Entry 8E4N (electron microscopy, 3.07 A resolution); this record covers chains A and B of the 4 polymer chains in the assembly.

Chain A (and B):
Molecule: Transient receptor potential cation channel subfamily M member 8
From: Mus musculus
Notes: chain B of this document is another copy of the same molecule, construct and numbering; everything in this record applies to it too
UniProtKB: Q8R4D5 (TRPM8_MOUSE); residues 2-1104 here = UniProt positions 2-1104
Chain sequence (1135 residues; each row starts with the number of its first residue; numbering starts at 0):
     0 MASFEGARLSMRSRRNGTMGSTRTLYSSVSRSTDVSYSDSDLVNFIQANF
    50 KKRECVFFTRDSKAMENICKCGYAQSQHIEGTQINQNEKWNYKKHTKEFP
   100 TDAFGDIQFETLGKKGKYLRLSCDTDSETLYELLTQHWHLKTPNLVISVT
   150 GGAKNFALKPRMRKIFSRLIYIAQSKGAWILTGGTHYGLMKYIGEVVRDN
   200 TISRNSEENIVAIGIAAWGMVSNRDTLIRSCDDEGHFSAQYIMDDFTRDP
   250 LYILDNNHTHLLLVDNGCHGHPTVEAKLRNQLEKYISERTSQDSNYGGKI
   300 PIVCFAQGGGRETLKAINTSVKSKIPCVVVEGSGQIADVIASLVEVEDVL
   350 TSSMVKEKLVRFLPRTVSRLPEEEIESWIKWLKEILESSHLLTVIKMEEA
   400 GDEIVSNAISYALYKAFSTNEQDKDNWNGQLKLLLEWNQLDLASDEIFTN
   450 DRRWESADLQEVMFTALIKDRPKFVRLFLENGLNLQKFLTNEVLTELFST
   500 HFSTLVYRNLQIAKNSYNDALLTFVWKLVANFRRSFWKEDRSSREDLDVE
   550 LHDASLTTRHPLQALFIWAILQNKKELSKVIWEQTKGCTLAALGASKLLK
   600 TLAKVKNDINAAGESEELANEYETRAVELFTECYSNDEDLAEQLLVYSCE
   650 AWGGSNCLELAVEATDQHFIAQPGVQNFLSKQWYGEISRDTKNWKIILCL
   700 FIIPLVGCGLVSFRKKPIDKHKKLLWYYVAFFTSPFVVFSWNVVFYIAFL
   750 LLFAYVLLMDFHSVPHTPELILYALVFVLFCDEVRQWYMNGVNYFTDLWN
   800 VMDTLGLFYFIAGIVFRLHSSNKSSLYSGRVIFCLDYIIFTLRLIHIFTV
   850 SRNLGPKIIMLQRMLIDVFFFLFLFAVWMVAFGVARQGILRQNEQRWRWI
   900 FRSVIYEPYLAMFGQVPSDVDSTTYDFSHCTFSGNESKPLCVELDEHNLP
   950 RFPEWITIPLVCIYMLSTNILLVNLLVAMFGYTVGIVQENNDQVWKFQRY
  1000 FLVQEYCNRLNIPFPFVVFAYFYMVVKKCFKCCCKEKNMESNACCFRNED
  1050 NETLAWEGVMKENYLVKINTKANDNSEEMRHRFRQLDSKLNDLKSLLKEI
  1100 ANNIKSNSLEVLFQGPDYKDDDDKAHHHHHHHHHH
Not modelled in the structure: 0-39, 50-100, 109-114, 203-206, 227-236, 243-249, 344-349, 535-556, 715-721, 922-950, 1026-1047, 1105-1134
Construct notes: expression tag (0-1, 1105-1134)
Swiss-Prot annotation at these positions:
  - binding site (Ca(2+)): Glu782, Gln785, Asn799, Asp802
  - glycosylation: Asn934 (N-linked (GlcNAc...) (complex) asparagine)
  - mutagenesis: Asn821 (N821Q: No effect on glycosylation or ability to form functional channels), Cys929 (C929A: Abolishes ion channel activity. No effect on cell surface expression. Reduced glycosylation), Asn934 (N934D: Slighty reduced ion channel sensitivity to cold stimuli. No significant effect on ion channel sensitivity to menthol plus cold stimuli ...), Cys940 (C940A: Abolishes ion channel activity. No effect on cell surface expression. Reduced glycosylation)
Disulfide bonds: Cys303-Cys326
Residues lining bound ligands: PIO ([(2R)-2-octanoyloxy-3-[oxidanyl-[(1R,2R,3S,4R,5R,6S)-2,3,6-tris(oxidanyl)-4,5-diphosphonooxy-cyclohexyl]oxy-phosphoryl]oxy-propyl] octanoate): Ser679, Tyr683, Arg688, Asn692, Ile696, Phe735, Phe738, Ser739, Val742, Val743, Ile746, Phe847, Ser850, Arg851, Asn852, Leu853, Arg998
Reported in the primary citation:
  - conformationally variable residues (helix shift, side-chain flip): Ile865, Met978, Phe979, Val983
  - contacts within the chain: Arg862-Asn990 (hydrogen bond)

Interface between chain A and chain B:
Contacting residue pairs (63; chain A residue first):
  Glu479(A) - Leu157(B)
  Tyr633(A) - Asn609(B)  hydrogen bond (backbone-side chain)
  Ser634(A) - Asn609(B)  hydrogen bond (backbone-side chain)
  Asn676(A) - Ile608(B)
  Arg688(A) - Lys605(B)
  Arg688(A) - Ile608(B)
  Asp689(A) - Ile511(B)
  Asp689(A) - Ser515(B)  hydrogen bond (backbone-side chain)
  Asp689(A) - Tyr516(B)
  Lys691(A) - Ser515(B)
  Lys691(A) - Tyr516(B)
  Leu757(A) - Val883(B)  hydrophobic
  Leu757(A) - Glu893(B)
  Leu757(A) - Val903(B)  hydrophobic
  Met758(A) - Gln894(B)
  Phe760(A) - Asn892(B)  hydrogen bond (backbone-side chain)
  His761(A) - Asn892(B)  hydrogen bond
  Tyr826(A) - Ile888(B)  hydrogen bond (side chain-backbone)
  Arg829(A) - Gly887(B)  hydrogen bond (side chain-backbone)
  Arg829(A) - Arg890(B)  hydrogen bond (side chain-backbone)
  Arg829(A) - Gln891(B)
  Arg829(A) - Asn892(B)  hydrogen bond
  Val830(A) - Ile888(B)  hydrophobic
  Cys833(A) - Ala884(B)  hydrogen bond (side chain-backbone)
  Cys833(A) - Gly887(B)
  Cys833(A) - Ile888(B)  hydrogen bond (side chain-backbone)
  Tyr836(A) - Ala880(B)
  Tyr836(A) - Val883(B)
  Ile837(A) - Phe881(B)  hydrophobic
  Thr840(A) - Ala880(B)
  Asn852(A) - Phe869(B)
  Lys856(A) - Phe869(B)
  Lys856(A) - Phe870(B)
  Lys856(A) - Tyr981(B)  hydrogen bond
  Met859(A) - Ala977(B)
  Met859(A) - Tyr981(B)  hydrophobic
  Leu860(A) - Phe870(B)  hydrophobic
  Leu860(A) - Asn973(B)
  Leu860(A) - Ala977(B)  hydrophobic
  Met863(A) - Asn973(B)
  Met863(A) - Ala977(B)  hydrophobic
  Leu864(A) - Asn973(B)  hydrogen bond (backbone-side chain)
  Val867(A) - Val972(B)  hydrophobic
  Val867(A) - Val976(B)  hydrophobic
  Phe868(A) - Ile969(B)  hydrophobic
  Arg901(A) - Ile957(B)
  Arg901(A) - Cys961(B)
  Met978(A) - Val972(B)  hydrophobic
  Phe979(A) - Phe979(B)  hydrophobic
  Thr982(A) - Val976(B)
  Thr982(A) - Gly980(B)
  Val983(A) - Val983(B)  hydrophobic
  Val986(A) - Gly980(B)
  Val986(A) - Val983(B)  hydrophobic
  Ala1054(A) - Ile201(B)  hydrophobic
  Val1058(A) - Asp198(B)
  Met1078(A) - Arg1079(B)
  Met1078(A) - Arg1083(B)
  Phe1082(A) - Phe1082(B)  hydrophobic
  Leu1085(A) - Asp1086(B)
  Leu1092(A) - Lys1093(B)
  Leu1092(A) - Leu1096(B)  hydrophobic
  Ile1099(A) - Ala1100(B)  hydrophobic
Also at the interface, not in a pair above, chain A (50 interface residues in all): Pro672, Ala753, Ile844, Phe847, Leu853, Pro855, Ile857, Leu871, Trp1055, Leu1096, Ile1103
Also at the interface, not in a pair above, chain B (51 interface residues in all): Ser202, Asp866, Leu873, Val876, Trp877, Gln886, Leu889, Ile899, Leu970, Ile1103

Summary:
50 residues of chain A face 51 of chain B across their interface; the contacts include 13 hydrogen bonds.
Polar contacts include Tyr633(A)-Asn609(B), Ser634(A)-Asn609(B) and Asp689(A)-Ser515(B). Chain A binds
compound PIO. The paper reports conformational variability at Ile865(A), Met978(A) and Phe979(A) among others;
contacts within the chain involving Arg862(A) and Asn990(A).
Both chains are Transient receptor potential cation channel subfamily M member 8 (Mus musculus). Entry 8E4N
(The closed C1-state mouse TRPM8 structure in complex with PI(4,5)P2) was determined by electron microscopy
(same publication as 8E4L, 8E4M, 8E4O, 8E4P and 8E4Q).
